7AGV - chains A and B; structure by X-ray diffraction, 1.85 A resolution.

[Chain A (and B)]
Protein: K(+)/H(+) antiporter subunit KhtT
Source organism: Bacillus subtilis (strain 168)
Notes: chain B of this document is another copy of the same molecule, construct and numbering; everything in this record applies to it too
UniProt: O07535 (KHTT_BACSU); residues 2-165 here = UniProt positions 2-165
Sequence (168 residues; each row starts with the number of its first residue; numbers below 1 keep their minus sign (Gly-2 is residue -2)):
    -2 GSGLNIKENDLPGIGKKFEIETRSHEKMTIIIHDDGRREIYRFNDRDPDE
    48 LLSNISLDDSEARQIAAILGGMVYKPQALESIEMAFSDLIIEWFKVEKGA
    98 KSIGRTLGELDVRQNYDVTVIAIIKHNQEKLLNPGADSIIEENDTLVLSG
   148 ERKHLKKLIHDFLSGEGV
Disordered / not traced: -2, 159-165 (chain B: -2, 160-165)
Sequence notes: expression tag (-2 to 1)
Metal / ion sites: Ca2+: Asp108, Gln111 (shared with 1 residue of chain E)
Residues lining bound ligands: c-di-AMP (2BA; (2R,3R,3aS,5R,7aR,9R,10R,10aS,12R,14aR)-2,9-bis(6-amino-9H-purin-9-yl)octahydro-2H,7H-difuro[3,2-d:3',2'-j][1,3,7,9,2,8 ]tetraoxadiphosphacyclododecine-3,5,10,12-tetrol 5,12-dioxide): Leu104, Gly105, Asp108, Val109, Arg110, Gln111, Val115, Thr116, Val117, Pro131, Gly132, Ala133
Reported in the primary citation:
  - binding site for c-di-AMP: Leu104, Asp108, Val109, Arg110, Gln111, Val117, Pro131, Gly132, Ala133
  - Ca2+ coordination: Gln111

[Interface between chain A and chain B]
Residue-residue contacts (105; chain A residue first):
  Ser-1(A) with Asp55(B)
  Leu1(A) with Glu58(B); Ile62(B), hydrophobic
  Glu5(A) with Val70(B)
  Gly12(A) with Tyr71(B)
  Lys13(A) with Tyr71(B)
  Phe15(A) with Ile65(B), hydrophobic; Val70(B), hydrophobic
  Thr19(A) with Ile52(B); Leu54(B); Glu58(B)
  Arg20(A) with Asp55(B), salt bridge; Glu58(B), hydrogen bond (backbone-side chain)
  Ser21(A) with Ser53(B), hydrogen bond (side chain-backbone)
  Glu23(A) with Asn51(B); Ile52(B); Ser53(B), hydrogen bond (side chain-backbone)
  Met25(A) with Ile52(B), hydrophobic; Ile62(B), hydrophobic
  Ile29(A) with Ile65(B); Tyr71(B), hydrophobic; Pro73(B), hydrophobic
  His30(A) with Pro73(B)
  Asp31(A) with Tyr71(B), hydrogen bond; Pro73(B); Gln74(B), hydrogen bond (side chain-backbone); Ala75(B), hydrogen bond (backbone-backbone)
  Gly33(A) with Pro73(B)
  Arg35(A) with Leu66(B), hydrogen bond (side chain-backbone); Gly67(B); Gly68(B); Pro73(B)
  Ile37(A) with Leu66(B), hydrophobic
  Arg39(A) with Asn51(B), hydrogen bond (side chain-backbone); Ile52(B)
  Leu49(A) with Leu49(B)
  Ser50(A) with Ser50(B), hydrogen bond
  Asn51(A) with Arg39(B), hydrogen bond (backbone-side chain)
  Ile52(A) with Thr19(B); Glu23(B); Arg39(B)
  Asp56(A) with Leu76(B); Ile79(B)
  Ser57(A) with Ser-1(B), hydrogen bond (side chain-backbone)
  Glu58(A) with Ser-1(B); Gly0(B); Leu1(B); Arg20(B), hydrogen bond (side chain-backbone)
  Ala59(A) with Leu66(B)
  Arg60(A) with Gly67(B); Ile79(B); Glu80(B), hydrogen bond (side chain-backbone); Met81(B); Ala82(B)
  Gln61(A) with Ser-1(B); Leu1(B); Ile3(B); Phe83(B)
  Ile62(A) with Leu1(B), hydrophobic; Met25(B), hydrophobic; Leu66(B), hydrophobic
  Ala63(A) with Ala63(B); Gly67(B)
  Ala64(A) with Phe83(B), hydrophobic
  Ile65(A) with Ile3(B), hydrophobic; Phe15(B), hydrophobic; Ile29(B)
  Leu66(A) with Arg35(B), hydrogen bond (backbone-side chain); Ile37(B), hydrophobic; Ala59(B); Ile62(B), hydrophobic; Ala63(B)
  Gly67(A) with Arg35(B); Arg60(B); Ala63(B)
  Gly68(A) with Arg35(B)
  Val70(A) with Phe15(B), hydrophobic; Phe83(B), hydrophobic
  Tyr71(A) with Lys13(B); Phe15(B), hydrophobic; Asp31(B), hydrogen bond
  Pro73(A) with Ile29(B), hydrophobic; His30(B); Asp31(B); Gly33(B); Arg35(B)
  Gln74(A) with Asp31(B), hydrogen bond (backbone-side chain)
  Ala75(A) with Asp31(B), hydrogen bond (backbone-backbone)
  Leu76(A) with Asp56(B)
  Ile79(A) with Asp56(B); Arg60(B)
  Glu80(A) with Arg60(B), hydrogen bond (backbone-side chain)
  Ala82(A) with Arg60(B); Gln61(B)
  Phe83(A) with Gln61(B)
  Arg110(A) with Asn130(B), hydrogen bond (side chain-backbone); Pro131(B), hydrogen bond (side chain-backbone); Gly132(B)
  Leu129(A) with Met81(B), hydrophobic; Leu86(B), hydrophobic
  Asn130(A) with Thr116(B); Ile118(B); Ser146(B), hydrogen bond
  Gly132(A) with Arg110(B)
  Ser146(A) with Asn130(B)
Also at the interface, not in a pair above, chain A (63 interface residues in all): Gly0, Ile3, Ile17, Ile27, Asp32, Ser53, Leu54, Asp55, Met81, Thr116, Ile118, Pro131, Ala133
Also at the interface, not in a pair above, chain B (63 interface residues in all): Glu5, Gly12, Ile17, Ser21, Ile27, Asp32, Lys72, Ser84, Gln111

[Overview]
The chain A/chain B interface involves 63 residues from each chain; the contacts include 21 hydrogen bonds and
1 salt bridge. Polar pairs include Arg20(A)-Asp55(B), Arg20(A)-Glu58(B) and Ser21(A)-Ser53(B). Ligands of
chain A: c-di-AMP. The paper reports a binding site for c-di-AMP at Leu104(A), Asp108(A) and Val109(A) among
others; Ca2+ coordination by Gln111(A).
Both chains are K(+)/H(+) antiporter subunit KhtT (Bacillus subtilis (strain 168)). Entry 7AGV
(High-resolution structure of the K+/H+ antiporter subunit KhtT in complex with c-di-AMP) was determined by
X-ray diffraction (same publication as 7AGW, 7AHM and 7AHT).
